PDB entry 2WHI | X-ray diffraction, 2.20 A resolution | chains C and D of the 6 polymer chains in the assembly

# Chain C (and D)
Molecule: Glutamine synthetase 1
Organism: Mycobacterium tuberculosis
Notes: EC 6.3.1.2; chain D of this document is another copy of the same molecule, construct and numbering; everything in this record applies to it too
UniProt: P0A590 (GLNA1_MYCTU); residues 2-478 here = UniProt positions 2-478
Chain sequence (486 residues; row label = number of the first residue in the row; numbers below 1 keep their minus sign (Met-7 is residue -7)):
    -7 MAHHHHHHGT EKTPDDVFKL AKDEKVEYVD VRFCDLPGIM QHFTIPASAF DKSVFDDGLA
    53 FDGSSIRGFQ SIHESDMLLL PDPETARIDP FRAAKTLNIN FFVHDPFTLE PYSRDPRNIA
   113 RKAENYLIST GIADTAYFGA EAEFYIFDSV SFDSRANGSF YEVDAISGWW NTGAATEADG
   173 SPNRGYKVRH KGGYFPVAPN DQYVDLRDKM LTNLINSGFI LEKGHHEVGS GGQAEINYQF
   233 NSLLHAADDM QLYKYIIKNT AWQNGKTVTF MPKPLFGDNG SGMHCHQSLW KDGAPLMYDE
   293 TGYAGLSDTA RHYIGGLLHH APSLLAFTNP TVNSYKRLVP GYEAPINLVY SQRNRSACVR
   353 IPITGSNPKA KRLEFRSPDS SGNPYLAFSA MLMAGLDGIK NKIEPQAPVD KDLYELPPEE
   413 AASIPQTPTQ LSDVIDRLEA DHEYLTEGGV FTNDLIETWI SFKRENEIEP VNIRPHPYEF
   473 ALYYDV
Not modelled in the structure: -7 to 2
Ion coordination: Mg2+ site 1: Glu133, His276, Glu366 (together with L-methionine-S-sulfoximine phosphate, phosphate ion); Mg2+ site 2: Glu133, Glu227 (together with L-methionine-S-sulfoximine phosphate, phosphate ion); Mg2+ site 3: Glu135, Glu219, Glu227 (together with L-methionine-S-sulfoximine phosphate)
Ligand contacts:
  - 1AZ (1-(3,4-dichlorobenzyl)-3,7-dimethyl-8-morpholin-4-yl-3,7-dihydro-1H-purine-2,6-dione): Tyr129, Phe130, Gly131, Ala132, Glu133, Glu214, Asn229, Tyr230, Phe232, His278, Gln279, Ser280, Trp282, Lys361, Ala362, Arg364
  - L-methionine-S-sulfoximine phosphate (P3S): Glu133, Glu135, Tyr186, Glu219, Val220, Gln225, Glu227, Asn271, Gly272, Ser273, Gly274, His276, Arg329, Tyr334, Glu335, Ala336, Arg347, Arg352, Glu366, Arg368
From the paper describing this entry:
  - binding site for 1AZ: Glu214, Phe232, Ser280, Arg364

# Interface between chain C and chain D
Contacting residue pairs (94; chain C residue first):
  Tyr20(C) with Asp200(D), hydrogen bond (side chain-backbone); Leu203(D); Thr204(D), hydrogen bond; Ile207(D)
  Arg24(C) with Val189(D)
  Phe25(C) with Phe187(D), hydrophobic
  Ile31(C) with Pro188(D), hydrophobic
  Met32(C) with Pro188(D); Val189(D), hydrogen bond (backbone-backbone)
  Gln33(C) with Tyr186(D); Phe187(D), hydrogen bond (side chain-backbone); Pro188(D)
  His34(C) with Phe187(D), hydrogen bond (backbone-backbone); Pro188(D); Val189(D); Asp193(D), salt bridge
  Phe35(C) with Phe187(D), hydrophobic; Lys215(D); Gly216(D); His217(D)
  Thr36(C) with Lys215(D); Gly216(D), hydrogen bond (backbone-backbone)
  Ile37(C) with Glu214(D)
  Pro38(C) with Leu213(D); Glu214(D)
  Phe53(C) with Tyr186(D)
  Asp54(C) with Tyr186(D), hydrogen bond (backbone-side chain); Glu335(D); Arg347(D), salt bridge
  Ser56(C) with Glu335(D), hydrogen bond
  Ser57(C) with Tyr186(D); Val220(D); Glu335(D), hydrogen bond
  Ile58(C) with Tyr186(D)
  Gln62(C) with Arg345(D)
  Ile64(C) with Glu335(D); Arg345(D); Asn346(D); Arg347(D), hydrogen bond (backbone-backbone); Ser348(D); Asp404(D); Tyr406(D), hydrophobic
  His65(C) with Gln344(D); Arg345(D); Asn346(D); Asp402(D); Lys403(D); Asp404(D), hydrogen bond (side chain-backbone)
  Glu66(C) with Arg345(D), hydrogen bond (backbone-side chain)
  Ser67(C) with Arg345(D), hydrogen bond (side chain-backbone); Arg347(D), hydrogen bond
  Asp68(C) with Arg345(D), hydrogen bond (backbone-side chain); Arg347(D), salt bridge; Arg352(D), salt bridge; Pro354(D); Ile355(D), hydrogen bond (side chain-backbone)
  Met69(C) with Arg345(D), hydrogen bond
  Arg84(C) with Val196(D); Asp197(D); Asp200(D), salt bridge
  Ala85(C) with Asp197(D)
  Ala86(C) with Asp200(D)
  Pro98(C) with Arg345(D); Ile355(D)
  Phe99(C) with Arg345(D); Ile355(D), hydrophobic
  Asp140(C) with Pro174(D); Arg176(D)
  Ser141(C) with Pro174(D); Asn175(D)
  Val142(C) with Asn175(D), hydrogen bond (backbone-backbone); Arg176(D); Gly177(D)
  Ser143(C) with Thr164(D); Ala166(D); Asn175(D)
  Phe144(C) with Trp161(D), hydrophobic; Thr164(D), hydrogen bond (backbone-side chain); Gly165(D), hydrogen bond (backbone-backbone)
  Phe152(C) with Gly165(D)
  Tyr247(C) with Ala190(D)
  Lys250(C) with Tyr178(D); Pro191(D)
  Asn251(C) with Ala190(D), hydrogen bond (side chain-backbone); Pro191(D)
  Trp254(C) with Arg176(D), hydrogen bond (backbone-side chain); Gly177(D); Tyr178(D), hydrophobic; Pro191(D), hydrophobic
  Gly257(C) with Arg176(D)
  Lys258(C) with Arg176(D), hydrogen bond (backbone-side chain)
  Thr259(C) with Arg176(D), hydrogen bond (side chain-backbone); Tyr178(D)
  Val260(C) with Tyr178(D), hydrogen bond (backbone-side chain)
Interface residues without a listed pair, chain C (48 interface residues in all): Glu19, Ala41, Ala52, Thr88, Asp145, Ala253
Interface residues without a listed pair, chain D (43 interface residues in all): Gln194, Arg199

# In short
48 residues of chain C and 43 residues of chain D are in contact; the contacts include 25 hydrogen bonds and 5
salt bridges. Polar pairs include His34(C)-Asp193(D), Asp54(C)-Arg347(D) and Asp68(C)-Arg347(D). Ligands of
chain C: compound 1AZ and L-methionine-S-sulfoximine phosphate. The paper reports a binding site for 1AZ at
Glu214(C), Phe232(C) and Ser280(C) among others.
Both chains are Glutamine synthetase 1 (Mycobacterium tuberculosis). Entry 2WHI (Crystal structure of
Mycobacterium Tuberculosis Glutamine Synthetase in complex with a purine analogue inhibitor and
L-methionine-S- ...) was determined by X-ray diffraction.
